Entry 3GH4 (X-ray diffraction, 1.80 A resolution); this record covers chain A.

# Chain A
Molecule: beta-hexosaminidase
Organism: Paenibacillus sp
Notes: EC 3.2.1.52
Chain sequence (525 residues; each row starts with the number of its first residue; numbers below 1 keep their minus sign (Met-22 is residue -22)):
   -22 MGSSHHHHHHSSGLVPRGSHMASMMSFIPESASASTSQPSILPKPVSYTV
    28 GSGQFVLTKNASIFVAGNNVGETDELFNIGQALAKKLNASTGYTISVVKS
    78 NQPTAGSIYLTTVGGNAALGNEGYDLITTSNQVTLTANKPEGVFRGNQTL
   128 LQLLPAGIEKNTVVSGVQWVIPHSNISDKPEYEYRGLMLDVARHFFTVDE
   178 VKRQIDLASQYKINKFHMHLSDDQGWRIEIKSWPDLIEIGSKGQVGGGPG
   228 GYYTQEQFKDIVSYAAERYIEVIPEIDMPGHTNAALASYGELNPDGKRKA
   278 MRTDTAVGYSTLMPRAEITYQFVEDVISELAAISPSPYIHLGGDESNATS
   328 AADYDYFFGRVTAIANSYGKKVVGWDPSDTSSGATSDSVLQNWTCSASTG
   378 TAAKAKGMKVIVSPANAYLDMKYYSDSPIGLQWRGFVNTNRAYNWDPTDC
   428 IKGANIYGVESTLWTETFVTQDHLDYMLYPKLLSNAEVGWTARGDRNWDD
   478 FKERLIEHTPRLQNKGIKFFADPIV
Unresolved in the structure: -22 to -17, 2-13
Disulfides: Cys372-Cys427

# In short
Chain A is beta-hexosaminidase (Paenibacillus sp); the structure, Crystal structure of beta-hexosaminidase
from Paenibacillus sp. TS12, was determined by X-ray diffraction (same publication as 3GH5 and 3GH7).
